2FBX - chain A; structure by X-ray diffraction, 2.20 A resolution.

== Chain A ==
Molecule: Werner syndrome helicase
Source organism: Homo sapiens
Notes: EC 2.7.7.-; fragment: Exonuclease domain
UniProt: Q14191 (WRN_HUMAN); numbering as in UniProt (aligned over 38-236)
Amino-acid sequence (205 residues; row label = number of the first residue in the row):
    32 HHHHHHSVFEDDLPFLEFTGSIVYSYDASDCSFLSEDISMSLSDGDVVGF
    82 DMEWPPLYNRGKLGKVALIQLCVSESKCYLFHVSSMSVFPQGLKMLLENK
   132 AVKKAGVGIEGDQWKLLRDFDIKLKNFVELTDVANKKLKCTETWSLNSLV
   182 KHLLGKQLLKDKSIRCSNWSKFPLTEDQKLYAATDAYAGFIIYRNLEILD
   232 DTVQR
Not modelled in the structure: 32-36, 232-236
Differences from the reference sequence: expression tag (32-37)
Ion coordination: Mg2+ site 1 near Asp82 (its only coordinating residue here); Mg2+ site 2: Asp82, Glu84, Asp216

== Overview ==
Asp82, Glu84 and Asp216 form the Mg2+ site 2.
Chain A is Werner syndrome helicase (Homo sapiens); the structure, WRN exonuclease, Mg complex, was determined
by X-ray diffraction, deposited together with 2FBT, 2FBV, 2FBY and 2FC0.
